Entry 6RUO (electron microscopy, 3.50 A resolution); this record covers chains Q and S of the 20 polymer chains in the assembly.

# Chain Q
Name: RNA polymerase I-specific transcription initiation factor RRN7
From: Saccharomyces cerevisiae
Reference sequence: P40992 (RRN7_YEAST); numbering as in UniProt (aligned over 1-514)
Chain sequence (514 residues; row label = number of the first residue in the row):
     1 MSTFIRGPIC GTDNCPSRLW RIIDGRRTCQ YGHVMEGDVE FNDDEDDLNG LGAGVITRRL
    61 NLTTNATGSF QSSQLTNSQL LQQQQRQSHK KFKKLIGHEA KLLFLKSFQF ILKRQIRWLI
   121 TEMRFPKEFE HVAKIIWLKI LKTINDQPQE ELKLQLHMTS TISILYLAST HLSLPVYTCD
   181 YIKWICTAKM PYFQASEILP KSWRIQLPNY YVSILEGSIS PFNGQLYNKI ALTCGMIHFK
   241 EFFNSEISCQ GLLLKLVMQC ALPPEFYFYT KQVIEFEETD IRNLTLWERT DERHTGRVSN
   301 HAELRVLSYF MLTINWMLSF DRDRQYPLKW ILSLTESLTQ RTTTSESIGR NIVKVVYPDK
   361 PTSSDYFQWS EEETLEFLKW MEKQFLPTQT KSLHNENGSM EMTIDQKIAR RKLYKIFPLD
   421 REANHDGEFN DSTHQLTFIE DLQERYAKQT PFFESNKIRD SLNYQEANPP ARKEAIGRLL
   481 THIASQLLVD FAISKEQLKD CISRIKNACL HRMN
Unresolved in the structure: 1-2, 47-97, 389-404, 454-468
Swiss-Prot annotation at these positions:
  - zinc finger: T3 to E36 (RRN7-type)
  - region: G37 to A66 (B-reader), T67 to K101 (B-linker)
  - binding site (Zn(2+)): C10, C15, C29, H33
Bound ions: Zn2+: T12, D13

# Chain S
Name: RNA polymerase I-specific transcription initiation factor RRN6
From: Saccharomyces cerevisiae
Reference sequence: P32786 (RRN6_YEAST); residues 1-894 here = UniProt positions 1-894
Chain sequence (894 residues; each row starts with the number of its first residue):
     1 MSEGQIPSSD VLGSQLGVGV QGASLYCPQE NYTTKKQEKP QWLRPVDDTL AEDALDLHIV
    61 VKSLLCDTAI RYISDDKVLQ ESDADDDLIT SDIDEDTDNQ GDTSIVVNPV IPVVPKDVHF
   121 FKKVDVGNDS MFGVNCDTPV SFQDYIPSDL LRNLDDTLQE STNSSRPMQD AFFWDPTVAN
   181 RLDSQYIQTA SDLRNYRDGT EIIAYASGKT GSVLNIAVLT RQNTLHLNRH NNVTSIELHS
   241 PIKSIKIPGA SESIGRRSNL VGIITENSFQ IFRIESVHSR SCDVMVSSSE PLYFVEIDDL
   301 QVVDFAFNPW DLQQFAIIDI KGNWSIGRIP KNFNNNNKRK LQLIDNLHGT IFDPEELSSW
   361 KRIEWFSHFQ KILVFDRSKM IEIDFMNNWQ TEVVQAKAWS NIRDYKRIDD KNGILLTSRE
   421 IIIVGASESN DPVRRISWKH DLDPDDTTLR ITVQKVKKPD HILLVAFVYS MRHKRIYMHV
   481 FSHRKANLFQ SLGCSTVLEI PGGTPTGIET ILTLDHIDDE SRREEDADEN FELVVDFLVK
   541 LRNSSEVYYY ALSNTQNSEP NKQETPIIVD HPEWASLFNN ADEREKESIG ALVSQIKLKE
   601 RERISRVQNL IEHENSHDED KYLQDLGYRL SIATNELLES WQKTKDESIL SGSLSHSKLK
   661 NLLENSDSFA SIPEFSSLLD QFFQYYQDQD VTFIGFEKLL HLFLHEDVPG LDIFYNKLLQ
   721 CWVLVSPQAE LLTKEIVKDI IWSLARLEKP SLFEPIQNEI SRSLSGPYQD IISSWDMDDI
   781 NEEDESNEFN FDSQFSAPFN GRPPFNLNSQ SQIPTIKSSQ SSGLARRKRI LKTQSQKATP
   841 LSQSTQNLSV LPDSMTPAFT LMQPPSSQIS FVNDSQPRNS QKAKKKKKRI RGFG
Unresolved in the structure: 1-15, 69-169, 216-218, 307-315, 336-342, 516-530, 556-568, 650-655, 780-894

# Chain Q / chain S interface
Residue-residue contacts (116):
  L102(Q) with Q769(S); D770(S); S773(S)
  L105(Q) with S773(S)
  Q109(Q) with S773(S); S774(S); W775(S); D776(S), hydrogen bond
  F110(Q) with D778(S); D779(S)
  K113(Q) with M777(S)
  R117(Q) with D779(S)
  M123(Q) with H701(S), hydrogen bond (backbone-side chain)
  R124(Q) with K698(S); H701(S)
  F125(Q) with L702(S), hydrophobic
  E128(Q) with K749(S)
  H131(Q) with E759(S)
  K134(Q) with E759(S); D776(S), salt bridge
  I135(Q) with E759(S)
  L138(Q) with E759(S); R762(S); S774(S)
  L141(Q) with D770(S)
  K142(Q) with R762(S)
  N145(Q) with S765(S); G766(S); P767(S)
  H171(Q) with H656(S); R746(S)
  L172(Q) with I694(S), hydrophobic; R746(S)
  S173(Q) with S743(S), hydrogen bond (side chain-backbone)
  L174(Q) with L699(S), hydrophobic
  P175(Q) with L699(S); L702(S), hydrophobic; F703(S), hydrophobic; L744(S)
  V176(Q) with L702(S), hydrophobic
  D180(Q) with H705(S), salt bridge
  K183(Q) with H705(S), hydrogen bond
  W184(Q) with H705(S)
  F242(Q) with I649(S), hydrophobic
  N244(Q) with H656(S); S657(S)
  E246(Q) with S657(S); K658(S), salt bridge
  S248(Q) with S743(S)
  Q250(Q) with D739(S); I740(S); S743(S), hydrogen bond
  G251(Q) with F703(S)
  L254(Q) with F703(S), hydrophobic; I740(S), hydrophobic
  V257(Q) with W722(S), hydrophobic
  M258(Q) with L704(S), hydrophobic; C721(S), hydrophobic; W722(S), hydrophobic
  L262(Q) with W722(S), hydrogen bond (backbone-side chain)
  P263(Q) with V725(S), hydrophobic
  P264(Q) with W722(S); L732(S), hydrophobic; I736(S), hydrophobic
  E265(Q) with P727(S); L732(S)
  Y267(Q) with I736(S), hydrophobic; D739(S), hydrogen bond
  F268(Q) with R603(S); E735(S); I736(S), hydrophobic; D739(S)
  Y269(Q) with I596(S), hydrophobic; E600(S)
  K271(Q) with D739(S), salt bridge
  Q272(Q) with I596(S); K599(S)
  F276(Q) with L592(S), hydrophobic
  N283(Q) with K658(S), hydrogen bond
  N315(Q) with F578(S)
  M317(Q) with I596(S), hydrophobic
  S319(Q) with N579(S), hydrogen bond
  F320(Q) with V593(S), hydrophobic
  D323(Q) with R601(S), salt bridge
  Q325(Q) with P727(S)
  F367(Q) with R475(S)
  F438(Q) with L704(S)
  I439(Q) with E706(S); K717(S)
  Q443(Q) with K717(S)
  Y446(Q) with C721(S); W722(S), hydrogen bond; L724(S); V725(S), hydrophobic
  A447(Q) with L724(S), hydrophobic
  T450(Q) with L724(S)
  F452(Q) with V725(S)
  K473(Q) with N579(S)
  E474(Q) with D570(S)
  G477(Q) with D570(S)
  R478(Q) with D570(S)
  L480(Q) with W574(S)
  T481(Q) with V569(S), hydrogen bond (side chain-backbone); D570(S); H571(S), hydrogen bond (side chain-backbone); W574(S), hydrogen bond
  A484(Q) with W574(S), hydrophobic
  K495(Q) with E573(S), salt bridge
  I502(Q) with L577(S), hydrophobic
  K506(Q) with L577(S), hydrogen bond (side chain-backbone); F578(S); N580(S)
  C509(Q) with L592(S), hydrophobic
  M513(Q) with S588(S); A591(S), hydrophobic
  N514(Q) with S588(S), hydrogen bond
Also at the interface, not in a pair above, chain Q (85 interface residues in all): K106, P126, K139, W203, K255, V273, R282, L312, W316, R322, L442, L510
Also at the interface, not in a pair above, chain S (69 interface residues in all): E585, K586, I589, K597, F714, L718, L752, P755

# Overview
Chain Q and chain S form an interface of 85 and 69 residues respectively; the contacts include 15 hydrogen
bonds and 6 salt bridges. Polar contacts include K134(Q)-D776(S), D180(Q)-H705(S) and E246(Q)-K658(S). Curated
annotation (UniProt) lists 4 Zn2+-binding residues on chain Q.
Here chain Q is RNA polymerase I-specific transcription initiation factor RRN7 and chain S is RNA polymerase
I-specific transcription initiation factor RRN6, both from Saccharomyces cerevisiae. Entry 6RUO (RNA
Polymerase I Open Complex conformation 1) was determined by electron microscopy, deposited together with 6RQH,
6RQL, 6RQT, 6RRD, 6RUI and 6RWE.
